PDB entry 1EQZ | X-ray diffraction, 2.50 A resolution | chains I and E of the 10 polymer chains in the assembly

# Chain I
Molecule: 146 nucleotides long DNA
Sequence (146 nucleotides; row label = number of the first residue in the row):
     1 ATCAATATCCACCTGCAGATTCTACCAAAAGTGTATTTGGAAACTGCTCC
    51 ATCAAAAGGCATGTTCAGCGGAATTCCGCTGAACATGCCTTTTGATGGAG
   101 CAGTTTCCAAATACACTTTTGGTAGAATCTGCAGGTGGATATTGAT
Ion coordination: Mn2+ site 1 near DA1 (its only coordinating residue here); Mn2+ site 2 near DG18 (its only coordinating residue here); Mn2+ site 3: DG39, DG40; Mn2+ site 4 near DG70 (its only coordinating residue here); K+: DG97, DG98; Mn2+ site 5 near DG100 (its only coordinating residue here); Mn2+ site 6 near DG121 (its only coordinating residue here); Mn2+ site 7 near DG134 (its only coordinating residue here)

# Chain E
Molecule: Protein (histone H2A)
Source organism: Gallus gallus
UniProtKB: P02263 (H2A4_CHICK); numbering as in UniProt (aligned over 1-128)
Sequence (129 residues; row label = number of the first residue in the row; numbering starts at 0):
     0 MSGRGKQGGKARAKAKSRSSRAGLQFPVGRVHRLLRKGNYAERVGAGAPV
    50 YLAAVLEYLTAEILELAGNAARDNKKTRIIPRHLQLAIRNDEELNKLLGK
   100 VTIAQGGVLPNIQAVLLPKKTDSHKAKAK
Unresolved in the structure: 0-1
UniProt features mapped onto this chain:
  - modified residue (N6-(2-hydroxyisobutyryl)lysine): Lys75, Lys119

# Chain I / chain E interface
Residue-residue contacts (19):
  DC69(I) with Lys118(E), salt bridge to the phosphate
  DA111(I) with Arg42(E), hydrogen bond to the sugar; Gly44(E), phosphate contact; Ala45(E), hydrogen bond to the phosphate
  DT112(I) with Arg35(E), salt bridge to the phosphate; Arg42(E), phosphate contact; Val43(E), hydrogen bond to the phosphate
  DG121(I) with Arg29(E), hydrogen bond to the phosphate
  DG122(I) with Arg29(E), salt bridge to the phosphate
  DG131(I) with Thr76(E), sugar contact; Arg77(E), hydrogen bond to the sugar
  DC132(I) with Lys75(E), phosphate contact; Thr76(E), hydrogen bond to the phosphate; Arg77(E), hydrogen bond to the phosphate
  DA133(I) with Lys75(E), phosphate contact
  DA141(I) with His123(E), sugar contact
  DT142(I) with Ser122(E), hydrogen bond to the phosphate; His123(E), salt bridge to the phosphate
  DT143(I) with Ser122(E), phosphate contact
Also at the interface, not in a pair above, chain E (14 interface residues in all): Glu41, Lys74

# Summary
11 residues of chain I and 14 residues of chain E are in contact, with 8 hydrogen bonds and 4 salt bridges.
Polar pairs include DA111(I)-Arg42(E), DG131(I)-Arg77(E) and DA111(I)-Ala45(E). The Mn2+ site 3 is built by
DG39(I) and DG40(I).
Here chain I is 146 nucleotides long DNA and chain E is Protein (histone H2A) (Gallus gallus). Entry 1EQZ
(X-ray structure of the nucleosome core particle at 2.5 A resolution) was determined by X-ray diffraction.
